PDB entry 2OVG | X-ray diffraction, 1.35 A resolution | chain A

[Chain A]
Name: Phage lambda Cro
Organism: Enterobacteria phage lambda
Reference sequence: P03040 (RCRO_LAMBD); residues 1-66 here = UniProt positions 1-66
Amino-acid sequence (66 residues; numbered 1 to 66; the number before each row is that of its first residue):
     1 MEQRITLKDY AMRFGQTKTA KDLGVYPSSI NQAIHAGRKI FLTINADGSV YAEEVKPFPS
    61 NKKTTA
Disordered / not traced: 1-2, 61-66
Sequence notes: engineered mutation P27 (Gln in P03040), S29 (Ala in P03040), Q32 (Lys in P03040)
UniProt features mapped onto this chain:
  - DNA-binding region: Q16 to H35 (H-T-H motif)
  - mutagenesis: A33 (A33W: Loss of dimerization; when associated with D-58), F58 (F58D: Loss of dimerization; when associated with W-33)

[In short]
Curated annotation (UniProt) lists 2 mutagenesis sites.
Chain A is Phage lambda Cro (Enterobacteria phage lambda); the structure, Lambda Cro Q27P/A29S/K32Q triple
mutant at 1.35 A in space group P3221, was determined by X-ray diffraction.
